PDB entry 6HAM | X-ray diffraction, 2.55 A resolution | chain A

== Chain A ==
Molecule: Adenylate kinase
From: Escherichia coli (strain K12)
Notes: EC 2.7.4.3
UniProtKB: P69441 (KAD_ECOLI); residues 1-214 here = UniProt positions 1-214
Sequence (214 residues; row label = number of the first residue in the row):
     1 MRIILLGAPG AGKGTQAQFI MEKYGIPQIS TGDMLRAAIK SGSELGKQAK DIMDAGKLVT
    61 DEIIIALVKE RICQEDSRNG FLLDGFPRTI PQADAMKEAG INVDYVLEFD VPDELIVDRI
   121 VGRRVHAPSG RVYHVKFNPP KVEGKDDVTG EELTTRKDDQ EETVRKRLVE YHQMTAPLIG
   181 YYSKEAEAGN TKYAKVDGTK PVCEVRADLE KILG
Construct notes: engineered mutation I39 (Val in P69441), I63 (Leu in P69441), I64 (Val in P69441), C73 (Ala in P69441), S77 (Cys in P69441), C203 (Ala in P69441)
Residues lining bound ligands: bis(adenosine)-5'-pentaphosphate (AP5): A8, P9, G10, A11, G12, K13, G14, T15, T31, G32, D33, L35, R36, M53, K57, L58, V59, I64, D84, G85, F86, R88, Q92, R119, I120, R123, V132, Y133, H134, F137, N138, R156, R167, G198, K200, P201, V202, V205
Swiss-Prot annotation at these positions:
  - region: S30 to V59 (NMP), G122 to D159 (LID)
  - binding site (ATP): G10 to T15, R119, R123, V132, Y133, K200
  - binding site (AMP): T31, R36, K57 to V59, G85 to R88, Q92, R156, R167
  - modified residue: K192 (N6-acetyllysine)
  - mutagenesis: P9 (P9G: No loss of enzyme activity), G10 (G10V: No loss of enzyme activity), K13 (K13Q: Drastic reduction in enzyme activity)

== Summary ==
Ligands of chain A: bis(adenosine)-5'-pentaphosphate. Curated annotation (UniProt) lists 11 ATP-binding
residues, 12 AMP-binding residues and 3 mutagenesis sites.
Chain A is Adenylate kinase (Escherichia coli (strain K12)); the structure, Adenylate kinase, was determined
by X-ray diffraction together with 6HAP from the same study.
